Entry 7Q2X (electron microscopy, 3.00 A resolution); this record covers chains A and C of the 6 polymer chains in the assembly.

== Chain A ==
Protein: Structural maintenance of chromosomes protein 2
Source organism: Saccharomyces cerevisiae S288C
UniProtKB: P38989 (SMC2_YEAST); residues 1-1170 here = UniProt positions 1-1170
Amino-acid sequence (1170 residues; each row starts with the number of its first residue):
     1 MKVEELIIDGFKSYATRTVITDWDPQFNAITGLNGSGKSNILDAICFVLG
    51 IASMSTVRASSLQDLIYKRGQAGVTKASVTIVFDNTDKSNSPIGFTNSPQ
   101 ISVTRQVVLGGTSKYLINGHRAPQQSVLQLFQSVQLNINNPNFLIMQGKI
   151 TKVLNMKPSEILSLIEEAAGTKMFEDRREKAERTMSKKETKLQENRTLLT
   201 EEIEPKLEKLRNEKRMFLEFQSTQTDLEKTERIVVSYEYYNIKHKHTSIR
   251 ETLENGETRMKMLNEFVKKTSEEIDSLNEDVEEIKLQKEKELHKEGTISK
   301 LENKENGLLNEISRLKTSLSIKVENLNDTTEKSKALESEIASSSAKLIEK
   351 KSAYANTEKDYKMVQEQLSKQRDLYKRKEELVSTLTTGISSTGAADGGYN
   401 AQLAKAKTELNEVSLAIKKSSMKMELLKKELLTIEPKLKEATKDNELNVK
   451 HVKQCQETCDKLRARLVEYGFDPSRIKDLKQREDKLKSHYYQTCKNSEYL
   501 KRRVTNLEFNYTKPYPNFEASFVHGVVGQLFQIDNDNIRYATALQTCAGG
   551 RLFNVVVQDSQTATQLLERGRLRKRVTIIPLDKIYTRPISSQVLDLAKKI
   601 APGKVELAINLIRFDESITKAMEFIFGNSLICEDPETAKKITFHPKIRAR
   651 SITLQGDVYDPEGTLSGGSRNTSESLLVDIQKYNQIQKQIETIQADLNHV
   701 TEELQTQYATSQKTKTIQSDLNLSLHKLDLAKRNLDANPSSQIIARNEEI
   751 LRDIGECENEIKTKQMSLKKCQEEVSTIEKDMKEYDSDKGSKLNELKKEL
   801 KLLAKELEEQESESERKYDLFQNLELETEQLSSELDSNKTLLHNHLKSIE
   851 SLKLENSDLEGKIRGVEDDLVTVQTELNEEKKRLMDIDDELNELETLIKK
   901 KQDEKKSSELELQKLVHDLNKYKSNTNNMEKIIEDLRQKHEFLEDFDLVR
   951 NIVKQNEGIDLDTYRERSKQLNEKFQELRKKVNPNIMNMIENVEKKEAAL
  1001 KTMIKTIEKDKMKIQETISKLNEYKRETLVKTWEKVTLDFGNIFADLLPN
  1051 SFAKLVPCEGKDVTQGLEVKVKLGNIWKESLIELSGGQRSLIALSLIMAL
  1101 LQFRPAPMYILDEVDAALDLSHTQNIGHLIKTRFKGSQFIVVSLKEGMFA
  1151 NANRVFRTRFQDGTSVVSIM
Disordered / not traced: 229-967
Bound ions: Mg2+: S39, Q147 (together with ADP)
Residues lining bound ligands:
  - ADP (adenosine-5'-diphosphate), molecule 1: K12, S13, L33, N34, G35, S36, G37, K38, S39, N40, R58, D64, I66, Y67, Q147, E1113, V1142
  - ADP, molecule 2: L1073, K1078, E1083, S1085, Q1088
  - beryllium trifluoride (BEF), molecule 1: N34, K38, Q147, E1113, L1144
  - beryllium trifluoride (BEF), molecule 2: S1085, G1086, G1087, A1117
Swiss-Prot annotation at these positions:
  - binding site (ATP): G32 to S39

== Chain C ==
Protein: Condensin complex subunit 2
Source organism: Saccharomyces cerevisiae S288C
UniProtKB: P38170 (CND2_YEAST); residue numbers follow UniProt; this construct covers 1-754
Amino-acid sequence (754 residues; each row starts with the number of its first residue):
     1 MTTQLRYENNDDDERVEYNLFTNRSTMMANFEEWIKMATDNKINSRNSWN
    51 FALIDYFYDLDVLKDGENNINFQKASATLDGCIKIYSSRVDSVTTETGKL
   101 LSGLAQRKTNGASNGDDSNGGNGEGLGGDSDEANIEIDPLTGMPISNDPD
   151 VNNTRRRVYNRVLETTLVEFETIKMKELDQELIIDPLFKKALVDFDEGGA
   201 KSLLLNTLNIDNTARVIFDASIKDTQNVGQGKLQRKEEELIERDSLVDDE
   251 NEPSQSLISTRNDSTVNDSVISAPSMEDEILSLGMDFIKFDQIAVCEISG
   301 SIEQLRNVVEDINQAKDFIENVNNRFDNFLTEEELQAAVPDNAEDDSDGF
   351 DMGMQQELCYPDENHDNTSHDEQDDDNVNSTTGSIFEKDLMAYFDENLNR
   401 NWRGREHWKVRNFKKANLVNKESDLLEETRTTIGDTTDKNTTDDKSMDTK
   451 KKHKQKKVLEIDFFKTDDSFEDKVFASKGRTKIDMPIKNRKNDTHYLLPD
   501 DFHFSTDRITRLFIKPGQKMSLFSHRKHTRGDVSSGLFEKSTVSANHSNN
   551 DIPTIADEHFWADNYERKEQEEKEKEQSKEVGDVVGGALDNPFEDDMDGV
   601 DFNQAFEGTDDNEEASVKLDLQDDEDHKFPIRENKVTYSRVSKKVDVRRL
   651 KKNVWRSINNLIQEHDSRKNREQSSNDSETHTEDESTKELKFSDIIQGIS
   701 KMYSDDTLKDISTSFCFICLLHLANEHGLQITHTENYNDLIVNYEDLATT
   751 QAAS
Disordered / not traced: 1-21, 107-162, 177-183, 224-274, 324-634, 670-685, 748-754
Swiss-Prot annotation at these positions:
  - modified residue (Phosphoserine): S245, S548

== Chain A / chain C interface ==
Residue-residue contacts - 66 pairs, chain A then chain C:
  Y67(A) - D196(C)  hydrogen bond
  K68(A) - D196(C)  salt bridge
  Q71(A) - L192(C)
  A72(A) - L192(C)  hydrophobic
  A72(A) - D196(C)
  G73(A) - K189(C)  hydrogen bond (backbone-side chain)
  G73(A) - L192(C)
  G73(A) - V193(C)
  I93(A) - Q73(C)
  G94(A) - K36(C)  hydrogen bond (backbone-side chain)
  S133(A) - Q73(C)
  G170(A) - F72(C)
  M173(A) - S76(C)
  F174(A) - S76(C)
  R177(A) - S76(C)
  R177(A) - D80(C)  salt bridge
  A181(A) - I83(C)  hydrophobic
  T184(A) - I83(C)
  M185(A) - I83(C)  hydrophobic
  K188(A) - Y86(C)
  K188(A) - S87(C)  hydrogen bond
  K188(A) - V90(C)
  K188(A) - D91(C)  salt bridge
  N195(A) - T94(C)  hydrogen bond
  L198(A) - L101(C)  hydrophobic
  L199(A) - T97(C)
  E202(A) - L101(C)
  I203(A) - L100(C)  hydrophobic
  K206(A) - L104(C)
  V993(A) - L104(C)  hydrophobic
  K996(A) - L100(C)
  L1000(A) - V93(C)
  L1000(A) - E96(C)
  L1000(A) - T97(C)
  L1000(A) - L100(C)  hydrophobic
  M1003(A) - W49(C)  hydrophobic
  M1003(A) - S92(C)
  M1003(A) - V93(C)  hydrophobic
  T1006(A) - W49(C)
  I1007(A) - Y86(C)  hydrophobic
  I1007(A) - V93(C)  hydrophobic
  D1010(A) - I54(C)
  D1010(A) - R89(C)  salt bridge
  K1013(A) - D55(C)  salt bridge
  I1014(A) - I54(C)  hydrophobic
  I1014(A) - F57(C)  hydrophobic
  T1017(A) - F57(C)
  T1017(A) - Y58(C)
  I1018(A) - L79(C)  hydrophobic
  K1020(A) - L60(C)
  L1021(A) - F57(C)  hydrophobic
  L1021(A) - I70(C)  hydrophobic
  Y1024(A) - L60(C)  hydrophobic
  Y1024(A) - K64(C)
  Y1024(A) - I70(C)  hydrophobic
  K1025(A) - F72(C)
  T1028(A) - F72(C)
  D1119(A) - H722(C)  salt bridge
  L1120(A) - V647(C)  hydrophobic
  S1121(A) - H722(C)
  Q1124(A) - D646(C)  hydrogen bond
  Q1124(A) - V647(C)
  Q1124(A) - R648(C)  hydrogen bond (side chain-backbone)
  E1146(A) - K644(C)
  D1162(A) - E197(C)
  D1162(A) - G198(C)
Other interface residues (no listed pair), chain A (54 interface residues in all): A169, T171, E189, K191, L192, L210, M989, E997, K1011, H1128
Other interface residues (no listed pair), chain C (45 interface residues in all): E32, K74, A75, C82, G103, G199
From the paper, about this interface:
  - interface residues, chain A: R69(A)
  - interface residues, chain C: K189(C)

== In short ==
The interface between chain A and chain C involves 54 residues on one side and 45 on the other, with 7
hydrogen bonds and 6 salt bridges. Among the polar pairs are K68(A)-D196(C), R177(A)-D80(C) and
K188(A)-D91(C). Ligands of chain A: ADP and beryllium trifluoride. The paper reports interface residues R69(A)
and K189(C).
Chain A is Structural maintenance of chromosomes protein 2 and chain C is Condensin complex subunit 2, both
from Saccharomyces cerevisiae S288C; the structure, Cryo-EM structure of clamped S.cerevisiae condensin-DNA
complex (Form I), was determined by electron microscopy together with 7Q2Z and 7Q2Y from the same study.
